Entry 9G0S (electron microscopy, 3.60 A resolution); this record covers chains A and B of the 12 polymer chains in the assembly.

# Chain A (and B)
Name: Tubulin beta chain
Source organism: Xenopus tropicalis
Notes: chain B of this document is another copy of the same molecule, construct and numbering; everything in this record applies to it too
Reference sequence: Q0IIR4 (Q0IIR4_XENTR); numbering as in UniProt (aligned over 1-445)
Amino-acid sequence (445 residues; each row starts with the number of its first residue):
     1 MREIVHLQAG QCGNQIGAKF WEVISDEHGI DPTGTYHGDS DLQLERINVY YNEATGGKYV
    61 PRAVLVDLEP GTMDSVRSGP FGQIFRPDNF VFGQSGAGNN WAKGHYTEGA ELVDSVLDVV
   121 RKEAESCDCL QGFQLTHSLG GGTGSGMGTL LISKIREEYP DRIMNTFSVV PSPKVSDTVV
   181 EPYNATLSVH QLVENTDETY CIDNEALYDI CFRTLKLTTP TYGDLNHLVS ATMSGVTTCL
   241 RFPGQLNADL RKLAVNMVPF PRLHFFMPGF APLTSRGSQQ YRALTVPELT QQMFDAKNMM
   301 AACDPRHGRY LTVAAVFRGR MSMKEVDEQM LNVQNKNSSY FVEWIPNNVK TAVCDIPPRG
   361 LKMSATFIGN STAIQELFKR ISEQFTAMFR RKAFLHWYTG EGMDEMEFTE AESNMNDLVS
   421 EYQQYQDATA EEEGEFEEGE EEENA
Not modelled in the structure: 431-445
Small-molecule neighbours: GDP (guanosine-5'-diphosphate): Gly10, Gln11, Cys12, Gln15, Ile16, Ser138, Gly141, Gly142, Thr143, Gly144, Val169, Asp177, Glu181, Asn204, Tyr222, Leu225, Asn226
What the authors report for this chain:
  - self-association interface (contacts with another copy of this molecule): Gln83, Lys122, Tyr281

# Chain A / chain B interface
Contacting residue pairs - 15 pairs, chain A then chain B:
  Glu53(A) - Ala283(B)
  Ala54(A) - Gln280(B)
  Ala54(A) - Tyr281(B)
  Ala54(A) - Arg282(B)
  Ala54(A) - Ala283(B)
  Thr55(A) - Leu284(B)
  Lys58(A) - Gln280(B)
  Val60(A) - Tyr281(B)
  Gln83(A) - Tyr281(B)  hydrogen bond (backbone-side chain)
  Ile84(A) - Tyr281(B)
  Arg86(A) - Tyr281(B)  hydrogen bond (side chain-backbone)
  Pro87(A) - Lys216(B)
  Pro87(A) - Ser278(B)
  Glu125(A) - Lys336(B)  salt bridge
  Ser126(A) - Glu288(B)  hydrogen bond
Other interface residues (no listed pair), chain A (14 interface residues in all): Phe85, Asp88, Lys122

# Overview
14 residues of chain A face 9 of chain B across their interface; the contacts include 3 hydrogen bonds and 1
salt bridge. Polar pairs include Glu125(A)-Lys336(B), Gln83(A)-Tyr281(B) and Arg86(A)-Tyr281(B). Bound to
chain A: GDP. From the paper: a self-association interface involving Gln83(A), Lys122(A) and Tyr281(A).
Both chains are Tubulin beta chain (Xenopus tropicalis). Entry 9G0S (Xenopus tropicalis undecorated
microtubule - 14 protofilament, 3-start helix) was determined by electron microscopy (same publication as
9FVJ, 9G0O, 9G0P, 9G0Q, 9G0R and 9G0T).
